8XK8 - chains H and L of the 3 polymer chains in the assembly; structure by X-ray diffraction, 3.53 A resolution.

Chain H:
Molecule: mAb N1D10 Fab heavy chain
From: Mus musculus
Notes: antibody fragment or engineered binder
Chain sequence (247 residues; row label = number of the first residue in the row; note: 1 number in that range is skipped by the numbering (no residue carries it; nothing is unmodelled there); a row labelled like 82A-82C holds insertion residues (82A, then the next letters in order); numbers below 1 keep their minus sign (Met-18 is residue -18)):
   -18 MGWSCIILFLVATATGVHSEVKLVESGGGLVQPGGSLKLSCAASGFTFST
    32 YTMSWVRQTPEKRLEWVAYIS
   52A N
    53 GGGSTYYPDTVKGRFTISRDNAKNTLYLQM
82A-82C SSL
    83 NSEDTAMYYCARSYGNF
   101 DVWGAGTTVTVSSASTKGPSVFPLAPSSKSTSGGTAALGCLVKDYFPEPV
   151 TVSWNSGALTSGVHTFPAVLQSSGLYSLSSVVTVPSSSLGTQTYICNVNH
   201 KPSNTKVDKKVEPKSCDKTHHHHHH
Not modelled in the structure: -18 to 0, 214-225
Cystine bridges: Cys22-Cys92, Cys140-Cys196

Chain L:
Molecule: mAb N1D10 Fab light chain
From: Mus musculus
Notes: antibody fragment or engineered binder
Chain sequence (238 residues; each row starts with the number of its first residue; a row labelled like 30A-30E holds insertion residues (30A, then the next letters in order); numbers below 1 keep their minus sign (Met-18 is residue -18)):
   -18 MGWSCIILFLVATATGVHSDVVMTQTPLSLPVSFGDQVSISCRSSQSLA
30A-30E NSYGN
    31 TYLSWYLHKPGQSPQLLIYGISKRFSGVPDRFSGSGSGTDFTLKISTIKP
    81 EDLGMYYCLQGTHQPWTFGGGTKLEIKRTVAAPSVFIFPPSDEQLKSGTA
   131 SVVCLLNNFYPREAKVQWKVDNALQSGNSQESVTEQDSKDSTYSLSSTLT
   181 LSKADYEKHKVYACEVTHQGLSSPVTKSFNRGEC
Not modelled in the structure: -18 to 0
Cystine bridges: Cys23-Cys88, Cys134-Cys194

Chain H / chain L interface:
Pairs across the interface (79; chain H residue first):
  Ser35(H) - Trp96(L)
  Val37(H) - Phe98(L)  hydrophobic
  Gln39(H) - His38(L)  hydrogen bond
  Gln39(H) - Tyr87(L)  hydrogen bond
  Lys43(H) - Tyr87(L)  hydrogen bond (backbone-side chain)
  Leu45(H) - Tyr87(L)  hydrophobic
  Leu45(H) - Phe98(L)
  Glu46(H) - Phe98(L)
  Trp47(H) - Pro95(L)  hydrophobic
  Trp47(H) - Trp96(L)
  Trp47(H) - Phe98(L)
  Tyr50(H) - Trp96(L)  hydrophobic
  Tyr58(H) - Gln94(L)
  Pro60(H) - Pro95(L)  hydrophobic
  Tyr91(H) - His38(L)  hydrogen bond
  Tyr91(H) - Gln42(L)
  Tyr91(H) - Pro44(L)
  Tyr96(H) - Tyr32(L)
  Tyr96(H) - Trp96(L)  hydrophobic
  Gly97(H) - Tyr32(L)
  Gly97(H) - Ser34(L)  hydrogen bond (backbone-side chain)
  Gly97(H) - Tyr36(L)
  Gly97(H) - Gln90(L)
  Gly97(H) - Gly91(L)
  Gly97(H) - Trp96(L)
  Asn98(H) - Ser34(L)
  Asn98(H) - Tyr36(L)
  Asn98(H) - Tyr49(L)
  Phe99(H) - Tyr36(L)  hydrogen bond (backbone-side chain)
  Phe99(H) - Leu46(L)
  Phe99(H) - Leu89(L)  hydrophobic
  Phe99(H) - Trp96(L)  hydrophobic
  Phe99(H) - Phe98(L)  hydrophobic
  Asp101(H) - Leu46(L)
  Asp101(H) - Phe55(L)
  Trp103(H) - Tyr36(L)  hydrophobic
  Trp103(H) - Pro44(L)  hydrogen bond (side chain-backbone)
  Trp103(H) - Phe98(L)  hydrophobic
  Gly104(H) - Ser43(L)  hydrogen bond (backbone-side chain)
  Ala105(H) - Ser43(L)  hydrogen bond (backbone-side chain)
  Phe122(H) - Ser121(L)
  Phe122(H) - Glu123(L)
  Phe122(H) - Gln124(L)
  Pro123(H) - Ser121(L)
  Leu124(H) - Phe118(L)
  Leu124(H) - Val133(L)  hydrophobic
  Ala125(H) - Phe118(L)
  Lys129(H) - Lys207(L)
  Lys129(H) - Ser208(L)
  Ser130(H) - Phe116(L)
  Ser130(H) - Phe118(L)
  Thr131(H) - Phe116(L)
  Thr135(H) - Phe116(L)
  Ala137(H) - Phe116(L)  hydrophobic
  Ala137(H) - Phe118(L)
  Leu138(H) - Phe118(L)  hydrophobic
  Leu141(H) - Gln124(L)
  Leu141(H) - Ser131(L)
  Lys143(H) - Gln124(L)
  Lys143(H) - Thr129(L)
  Lys143(H) - Ser131(L)
  His164(H) - Asn137(L)
  His164(H) - Asn138(L)  hydrogen bond
  His164(H) - Asp167(L)
  His164(H) - Ser174(L)  hydrogen bond
  Thr165(H) - Thr164(L)
  Phe166(H) - Ser162(L)
  Phe166(H) - Thr164(L)
  Phe166(H) - Ser174(L)
  Phe166(H) - Leu175(L)
  Phe166(H) - Ser176(L)
  Pro167(H) - Ser162(L)  hydrogen bond (backbone-side chain)
  Pro167(H) - Val163(L)
  Val169(H) - Glu161(L)
  Leu170(H) - Gln160(L)
  Gln171(H) - Gln160(L)
  Val181(H) - Leu135(L)  hydrophobic
  Thr183(H) - Asn137(L)
  Lys209(H) - Glu123(L)  salt bridge
Also at the interface, not in a pair above, chain H (47 interface residues in all): Arg44, Ser95, Val121, Ser127, Ser132, Ser179
Also at the interface, not in a pair above, chain L (48 interface residues in all): Gln45, Met85, Ile117, Pro119, Ser127, Thr178, Glu213, Cys214

Summary:
The interface between chain H and chain L involves 47 residues on one side and 48 on the other; the contacts
include 12 hydrogen bonds and 1 salt bridge. Polar contacts include Lys209(H)-Glu123(L), Gln39(H)-His38(L) and
Gln39(H)-Tyr87(L).
Chain H is mAb N1D10 Fab heavy chain and chain L is mAb N1D10 Fab light chain, both from Mus musculus; the
structure, N1D10 Fab bound to SFTSV glycoprotein-Gn, was determined by X-ray diffraction, deposited together
with 8XK6.
